PDB entry 1XAA | X-ray diffraction, 2.10 A resolution | chain A

# Chain A
Molecule: 3-isopropylmalate dehydrogenase
Source organism: Thermus thermophilus
Notes: EC 1.1.1.85
UniProt: Q5SIY4 (Q5SIY4_THET8); residues 1-345 here = UniProt positions 1-345
Amino-acid sequence (345 residues; each row starts with the number of its first residue):
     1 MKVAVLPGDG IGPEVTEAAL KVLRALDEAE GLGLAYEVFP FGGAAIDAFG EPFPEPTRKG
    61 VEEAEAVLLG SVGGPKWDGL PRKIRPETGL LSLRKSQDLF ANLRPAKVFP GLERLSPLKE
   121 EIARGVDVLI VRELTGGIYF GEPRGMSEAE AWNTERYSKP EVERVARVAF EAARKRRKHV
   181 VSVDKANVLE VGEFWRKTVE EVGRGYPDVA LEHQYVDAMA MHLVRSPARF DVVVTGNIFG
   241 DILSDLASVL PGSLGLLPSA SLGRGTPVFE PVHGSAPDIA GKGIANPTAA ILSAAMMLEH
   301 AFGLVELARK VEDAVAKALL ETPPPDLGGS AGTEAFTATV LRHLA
UniProt features mapped onto this chain:
  - binding site (NAD(+)): Gly274 to Asn286
  - binding site (substrate): Arg94, Arg104, Arg132, Asp217
  - binding site (Mg(2+)): Asp217, Asp241, Asp245
  - site (Important for catalysis): Tyr139, Lys185
  - mutagenesis: Tyr139 (Y139F: Large decrease in activity and a small decrease in substrate affinity)

# Overview
UniProt lists 13 NAD+-binding residues, 4 substrate-binding residues, 3 Mg2+-binding residues and one
mutagenesis site.
Chain A is 3-isopropylmalate dehydrogenase (Thermus thermophilus); the structure, 3-isopropylmalate
dehydrogenase, low temperature (100K) structure, was determined by X-ray diffraction together with 1XAB, 1XAC
and 1XAD from the same study.
